PDB entry 1AW1 | X-ray diffraction, 2.70 A resolution | chains A and B

# Chain A (and B)
Protein: Triosephosphate isomerase
From: Moritella marina
Notes: EC 5.3.1.1; chain B of this document is another copy of the same molecule, construct and numbering; everything in this record applies to it too
UniProt: P50921 (TPIS_VIBMA); residue numbers follow UniProt; this construct covers 1-256
Chain sequence (256 residues; row label = number of the first residue in the row):
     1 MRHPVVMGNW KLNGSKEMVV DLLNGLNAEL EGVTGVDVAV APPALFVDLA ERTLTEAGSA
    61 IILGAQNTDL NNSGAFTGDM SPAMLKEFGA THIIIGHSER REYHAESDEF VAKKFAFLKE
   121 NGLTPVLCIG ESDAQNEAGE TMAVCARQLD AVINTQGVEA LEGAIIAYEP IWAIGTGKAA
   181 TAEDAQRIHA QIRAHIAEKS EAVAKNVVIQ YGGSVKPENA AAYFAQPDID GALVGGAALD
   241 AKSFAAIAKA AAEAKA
Unresolved in the structure: 1 (chain B: 1, 256)
Ligand contacts: 2-phosphoglycolic acid (PGA): Asn-9, Lys-11, His-97, Glu-169, Ala-173, Ile-174, Gly-175, Gly-212, Gly-213, Ser-214, Val-215, Leu-233, Val-234, Gly-235, Gly-236
Curated features (UniProtKB/Swiss-Prot):
  - active site: His-97 (Electrophile), Glu-169 (Proton acceptor)
  - binding site (substrate): Asn-9 to Lys-11, Gly-175, Ser-214, Gly-235, Gly-236

# Interface between chain A and chain B
Residue-residue contacts (84):
  Asn-9(A) / Thr-77(B)  hydrogen bond
  Lys-11(A) / Gly-74(B)
  Lys-11(A) / Ala-75(B)
  Lys-11(A) / Thr-77(B)
  Leu-12(A) / Asn-71(B)
  Leu-12(A) / Asn-72(B)
  Leu-12(A) / Ser-73(B)
  Leu-12(A) / Gly-74(B)  hydrogen bond (backbone-backbone)
  Leu-12(A) / Phe-76(B)
  Leu-12(A) / Asp-79(B)
  Leu-12(A) / Met-84(B)
  Asn-13(A) / Gly-74(B)
  Asn-13(A) / Met-84(B)
  Ser-15(A) / Glu-87(B)
  Lys-16(A) / Glu-51(B)  salt bridge
  Lys-16(A) / Glu-87(B)  hydrogen bond (backbone-side chain)
  Lys-16(A) / Phe-88(B)
  Glu-17(A) / Glu-87(B)
  Ala-44(A) / Leu-45(B)
  Leu-45(A) / Ala-44(B)
  Leu-45(A) / Met-84(B)  hydrophobic
  Leu-45(A) / Phe-88(B)
  Phe-46(A) / Met-84(B)  hydrophobic
  Phe-46(A) / Glu-87(B)
  Phe-46(A) / Phe-88(B)  hydrophobic
  Val-47(A) / Leu-45(B)  hydrophobic
  Asp-48(A) / Asp-48(B)
  Asp-48(A) / Leu-49(B)
  Asp-48(A) / Arg-52(B)  salt bridge
  Leu-49(A) / Asp-48(B)
  Glu-51(A) / Lys-16(B)  salt bridge
  Arg-52(A) / Asp-48(B)  salt bridge
  Arg-52(A) / Arg-52(B)
  Gln-66(A) / Thr-77(B)
  Gln-66(A) / Gly-78(B)
  Asp-69(A) / His-104(B)  salt bridge
  Asn-71(A) / Leu-12(B)
  Asn-72(A) / Leu-12(B)
  Ser-73(A) / Leu-12(B)
  Gly-74(A) / Lys-11(B)
  Gly-74(A) / Leu-12(B)  hydrogen bond (backbone-backbone)
  Gly-74(A) / Asn-13(B)
  Ala-75(A) / Lys-11(B)
  Ala-75(A) / Glu-99(B)
  Ala-75(A) / Tyr-103(B)
  Phe-76(A) / Leu-12(B)  hydrophobic
  Phe-76(A) / Glu-99(B)  hydrogen bond (backbone-side chain)
  Phe-76(A) / Tyr-103(B)  hydrophobic
  Thr-77(A) / Asn-9(B)  hydrogen bond
  Thr-77(A) / Lys-11(B)
  Thr-77(A) / Gln-66(B)
  Thr-77(A) / His-97(B)
  Thr-77(A) / Glu-99(B)  hydrogen bond
  Thr-77(A) / Arg-100(B)  hydrogen bond (backbone-side chain)
  Gly-78(A) / Gln-66(B)  hydrogen bond (backbone-side chain)
  Gly-78(A) / Arg-100(B)  hydrogen bond (backbone-side chain)
  Asp-79(A) / Leu-12(B)
  Asp-79(A) / Arg-100(B)  salt bridge
  Asp-79(A) / His-104(B)  salt bridge
  Ser-81(A) / Leu-12(B)
  Met-84(A) / Leu-12(B)
  Met-84(A) / Asn-13(B)
  Met-84(A) / Gly-14(B)
  Met-84(A) / Pro-43(B)  hydrophobic
  Met-84(A) / Leu-45(B)  hydrophobic
  Met-84(A) / Phe-46(B)  hydrophobic
  Leu-85(A) / Leu-45(B)
  Glu-87(A) / Ser-15(B)
  Glu-87(A) / Lys-16(B)  hydrogen bond (side chain-backbone)
  Glu-87(A) / Phe-46(B)
  Phe-88(A) / Lys-16(B)
  Phe-88(A) / Leu-45(B)
  Phe-88(A) / Phe-46(B)  hydrophobic
  His-97(A) / Thr-77(B)
  Glu-99(A) / Ala-75(B)
  Glu-99(A) / Phe-76(B)  hydrogen bond (side chain-backbone)
  Glu-99(A) / Thr-77(B)  hydrogen bond
  Arg-100(A) / Thr-77(B)  hydrogen bond (side chain-backbone)
  Arg-100(A) / Gly-78(B)
  Arg-100(A) / Asp-79(B)  salt bridge
  Tyr-103(A) / Ala-75(B)
  Tyr-103(A) / Phe-76(B)  hydrophobic
  His-104(A) / Asp-69(B)
  His-104(A) / Asp-79(B)  salt bridge
Also at the interface, not in a pair above, chain A (40 interface residues in all): Gly-14, Pro-43, Asn-67, Met-80
Also at the interface, not in a pair above, chain B (39 interface residues in all): Val-47, Asn-67, Met-80, Ser-81, Leu-85

# Summary
40 residues of chain A face 39 of chain B across their interface, with 14 hydrogen bonds and 9 salt bridges.
Polar contacts include Lys-16(A)/Glu-51(B), Asp-48(A)/Arg-52(B) and Asp-69(A)/His-104(B). Bound to chain A:
2-phosphoglycolic acid.
Both chains are Triosephosphate isomerase (Moritella marina). Entry 1AW1 (Triosephosphate isomerase of vibrio
marinus complexed with 2-phosphoglycolate) was determined by X-ray diffraction, deposited together with 1AW2.
